PDB entry 2ARS | X-ray diffraction, 2.04 A resolution | chain A

[Chain A]
Name: Lipoate-protein ligase A
From: Thermoplasma acidophilum
Notes: EC 6.3.2.-
UniProt: Q9HKT1 (LPLA_THEAC); residue numbers follow UniProt; this construct covers 1-262
Chain sequence (262 residues; each row starts with the number of its first residue):
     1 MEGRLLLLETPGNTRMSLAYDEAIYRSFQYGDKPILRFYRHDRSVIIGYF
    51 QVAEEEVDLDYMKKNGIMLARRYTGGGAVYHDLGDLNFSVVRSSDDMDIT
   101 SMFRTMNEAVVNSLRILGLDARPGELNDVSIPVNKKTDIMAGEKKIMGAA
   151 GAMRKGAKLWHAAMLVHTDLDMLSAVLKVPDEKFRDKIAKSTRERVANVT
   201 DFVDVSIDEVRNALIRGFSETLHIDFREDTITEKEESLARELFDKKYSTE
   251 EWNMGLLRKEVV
Unresolved in the structure: 179-190, 258-262
Modified positions: Mse1, Mse16, Mse62, Mse68, Mse97, Mse102, Mse106, Mse140, Mse147, Mse153, Mse164, Mse172, Mse254 (selenomethionine; parent Met)
Construct notes: modified residue (1, 16, 62, 68, 97, 102, 106, 140, 147, 153, 164, 172, 254)
Bound ions: Mg2+: Thr137, Asp138, Ala149

[Overview]
The Mg2+ site is built by Thr137, Asp138 and Ala149.
Chain A is Lipoate-protein ligase A (Thermoplasma acidophilum); the structure, Crystal structure of
lipoate-protein ligase A From Thermoplasma acidophilum, was determined by X-ray diffraction, deposited
together with 2ART and 2ARU.
